Entry 6XBF (X-ray diffraction, 2.20 A resolution); this record covers chains A and F.

# Chain A
Name: BlaNDM-4_1_JQ348841
Source organism: Klebsiella pneumoniae
Reference sequence: E9NWK5 (E9NWK5_KLEPN); residue numbers follow UniProt; this construct covers 27-270
Sequence (248 residues; each row starts with the number of its first residue):
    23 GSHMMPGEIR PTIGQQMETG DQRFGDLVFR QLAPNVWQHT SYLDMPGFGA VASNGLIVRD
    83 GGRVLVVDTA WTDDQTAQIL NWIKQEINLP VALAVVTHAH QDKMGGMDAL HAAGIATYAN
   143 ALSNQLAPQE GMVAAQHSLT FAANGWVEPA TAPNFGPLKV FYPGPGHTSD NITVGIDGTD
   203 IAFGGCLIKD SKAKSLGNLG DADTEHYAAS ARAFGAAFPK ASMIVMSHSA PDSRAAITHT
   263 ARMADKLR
Not modelled in the structure: 23-41
Differences from the reference sequence: expression tag (23-26)
Ion coordination: Zn2+ site 1: His120, His122, His189 (shared with Cys1004(F) of chain F); Zn2+ site 2: Asp124, Cys208, His250 (shared with Cys1004(F) of chain F); Zn2+ site 3: Glu227 (shared with 2 residues of chain D)
From the paper describing this entry:
  - Zn2+ coordination: Glu152, Asp223

# Chain F
Name: macrocycle inhibitor NDM1i-1G
Sequence (8 residues; row label = number of the first residue in the row):
  1001 RRLCPIPE
Modified / non-standard residues: Arg1001 (D-arginine; DAR); Arg1002 (D-arginine; DAR); Cys1004 (D-cysteine; DCY)
Covalent attachments: covalent link Arg1001-Glu1008
Ion coordination: Zn2+ site 1: Cys1004 (shared with His120(A), His122(A), His189(A) of chain A)
From the paper describing this entry:
  - mutagenesis - I1006V: decreased binding to BlaNDM-4_1_JQ348841 (chain A)

# Chain A / chain F interface
Pairs across the interface - 19 pairs, chain A then chain F:
  Leu65(A) with Leu1003(F), hydrophobic
  Phe70(A) with Ile1006(F), hydrophobic; Glu1008(F)
  Val73(A) with Pro1005(F), hydrophobic; Ile1006(F), hydrophobic
  Trp93(A) with Leu1003(F); Cys1004(F)
  His122(A) with Arg1002(F); Cys1004(F)
  Gln123(A) with Arg1002(F)
  Asp124(A) with Cys1004(F)
  His189(A) with Cys1004(F)
  Cys208(A) with Cys1004(F)
  Asn220(A) with Arg1002(F); Pro1005(F); Pro1007(F)
  Asp223(A) with Arg1002(F)
  His250(A) with Cys1004(F); Pro1005(F)
Interface residues without a listed pair, chain A (15 interface residues in all): Met67, His120, Gly222
Interface features reported in the paper:
  - residue pairs: Met67(A)-Leu1003(F), Met67(A)-Ile1006(F) (hydrophobic contact), Phe70(A)-Ile1006(F)
  - interface residues, chain A: Met67(A), Phe70(A)

# Overview
15 residues of chain A and 7 residues of chain F are in contact. The authors report contacts between Met67(A)
and Leu1003(F) and Phe70(A) and Ile1006(F); a hydrophobic contact between Met67(A) and Ile1006(F). From the
paper: I1006V of chain F reduces binding to BlaNDM-4_1_JQ348841 (chain A); interface residues Met67(A) and
Phe70(A).
Chain A is BlaNDM-4_1_JQ348841 (Klebsiella pneumoniae) and chain F is macrocycle inhibitor NDM1i-1G; the
structure, Structure of NDM-1 in complex with macrocycle inhibitor NDM1i-1G, was determined by X-ray
diffraction (same publication as 6XBE and 6XCI).
